7STF - chains C and A of the 5 polymer chains in the assembly; structure by electron microscopy, 3.14 A resolution.

# Chain C
Name: Kras G12V (7-16)
Notes: engineered mutation(s): G12V
Amino-acid sequence (10 residues; each row starts with the number of its first residue):
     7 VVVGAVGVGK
From the paper describing this entry:
  - conformationally variable residues: Gly10, Ala11, Val12, Lys16

# Chain A
Name: HLA class I histocompatibility antigen, A alpha chain
Organism: Homo sapiens
UniProt: P04439 (HLAA_HUMAN); residues 1-280 here correspond to UniProt positions 25-304 (UniProt number = residue number + 24)
Amino-acid sequence (280 residues; row label = number of the first residue in the row):
     1 GSHSMRYFFT SVSRPGRGEP RFIAVGYVDD TQFVRFDSDA ASQRMEPRAP WIEQEGPEYW
    61 DQETRNVKAQ SQTDRVDLGT LRGYYNQSEA GSHTIQIMYG CDVGSDGRFL RGYRQDAYDG
   121 KDYIALNEDL RSWTAADMAA QITKRKWEAA HEAEQLRAYL DGTCVEWLRR YLENGKETLQ
   181 RTDPPKTHMT HHPISDHEAT LRCWALGFYP AEITLTWQRD GEDQTQDTEL VETRPAGDGT
   241 FQKWAAVVVP SGEEQRYTCH VQHEGLPKPL TLRWELSSQP
Not modelled in the structure: 1, 278-280
Disulfide bonds: Cys101-Cys164, Cys203-Cys259
Curated features (UniProtKB/Swiss-Prot):
  - region: Glu275 to Pro280 (Connecting peptide)
  - binding site (a peptide antigen): Tyr7, Thr73, Tyr84, Asp116, Thr143, Lys146, Tyr159, Tyr171
  - modified residue: Tyr59 (Sulfotyrosine)
  - glycosylation: Asn86 (N-linked (GlcNAc...) asparagine)

# How chain C and chain A interact
Contacting residue pairs (24):
  Val7(C) with Met5(A); Tyr7(A), hydrogen bond (backbone-side chain); Tyr59(A), hydrophobic; Glu63(A); Tyr159(A), hydrogen bond (backbone-side chain); Trp167(A), hydrophobic; Tyr171(A), hydrogen bond (backbone-side chain)
  Val8(C) with Tyr7(A); Asn66(A)
  Val9(C) with Tyr99(A), hydrophobic; Tyr159(A), hydrophobic
  Gly10(C) with Asn66(A)
  Gly13(C) with Glu152(A)
  Val14(C) with Trp147(A); Glu152(A), hydrogen bond (backbone-side chain)
  Gly15(C) with Trp147(A), hydrogen bond (backbone-side chain)
  Lys16(C) with Asp77(A); Thr80(A); Leu81(A); Ile97(A); Arg114(A); Asp116(A), salt bridge; Tyr123(A); Thr143(A)
Also at the interface, not in a pair above, chain C (9 interface residues in all): Val12
Also at the interface, not in a pair above, chain A (27 interface residues in all): Phe9, Met45, Val67, Ala69, Gln70, Thr73, Ile95, Lys146
From the paper, about this interface:
  - pairs named by the authors: Val7(C)-Tyr159(A), Val14(C)-Glu152(A) (hydrogen bond), Lys16(C)-Asp116(A) (salt bridge), Tyr7(A)-Val7(C), Tyr171(A)-Val7(C)

# Summary
9 residues of chain C face 27 of chain A across their interface, with 5 hydrogen bonds and 1 salt bridge.
Polar contacts include Lys16(C)-Asp116(A), Val7(C)-Tyr7(A) and Val7(C)-Tyr159(A). The paper describes contacts
between Val7(C) and Tyr159(A), Tyr7(A) and Val7(C) and Tyr171(A) and Val7(C); a hydrogen bond between Val14(C)
and Glu152(A); a salt bridge between Lys16(C) and Asp116(A). The paper reports conformational variability at
Gly10(C), Ala11(C) and Val12(C) among others.
Chain C is Kras G12V (7-16) and chain A is HLA class I histocompatibility antigen, A alpha chain (Homo
sapiens); the structure, Structure of KRAS G12V/HLA-A*03:01 in complex with antibody fragment V2, was
determined by electron microscopy, deposited together with 8DVG.
